7ZGB - chain A; structure by X-ray diffraction, 2.70 A resolution.

# Chain A
Protein: SEC14 cytosolic factor
Source organism: Saccharomyces cerevisiae S288C
UniProt: P24280 (SEC14_YEAST); residue numbers follow UniProt; this construct covers 4-299
Amino-acid sequence (296 residues; each row starts with the number of its first residue):
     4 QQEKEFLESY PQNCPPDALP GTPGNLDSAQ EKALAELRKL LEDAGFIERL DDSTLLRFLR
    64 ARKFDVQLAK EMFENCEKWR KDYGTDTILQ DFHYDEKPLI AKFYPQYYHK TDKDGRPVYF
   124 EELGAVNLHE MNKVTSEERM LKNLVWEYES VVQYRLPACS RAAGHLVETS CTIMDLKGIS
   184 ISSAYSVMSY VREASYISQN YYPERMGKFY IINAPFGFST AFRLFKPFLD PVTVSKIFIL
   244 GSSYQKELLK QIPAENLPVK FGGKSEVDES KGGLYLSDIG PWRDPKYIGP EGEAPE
Ligand contacts: IUJ (4-fluoranyl-N-[(4-pyrrolidin-1-ylphenyl)methyl]benzamide): Tyr-107, Glu-124, Leu-126, Tyr-151, Val-154, Val-155, Ser-173, Thr-175, Met-177, Tyr-193, Val-194, Ala-197, Ser-201, Tyr-205, Arg-208, Met-209, Phe-212
Swiss-Prot annotation at these positions:
  - cross-link (Glycyl lysine isopeptide (Lys-Gly)): Lys-42 (interchain with G-Cter in ubiquitin), Lys-84 (interchain with G-Cter in ubiquitin)
  - mutagenesis: Lys-66 (K66A: Inactivates phosphatidylinositol, but not phosphatidylcholine, transfer activity, but rescues the lethality and Golgi secretory defects associated with sec14 null mutations ...), Lys-239 (K239A: Inactivates phosphatidylinositol, but not phosphatidylcholine, transfer activity, but rescues the lethality and Golgi secretory defects associated with sec14 null mutations ...), Gly-266 (G266D: In SEC14(ts); temperature-sesnitive allele that is targeted to the proteasome at the restrictive temperature)
What the authors report for this chain:
  - binding site for IUJ: Tyr-151, Ser-173, Ser-201, Tyr-205, Arg-208, Met-209, Phe-212

# Overview
Chain A binds compound IUJ. Curated annotation (UniProt) lists 3 mutagenesis sites. From the paper: a binding
site for IUJ at Tyr-151, Ser-173 and Ser-201 among others.
Chain A is SEC14 cytosolic factor (Saccharomyces cerevisiae S288C); the structure, Structure of yeast Sec14p
with NPPM112, was determined by X-ray diffraction, deposited together with 7ZG9, 7ZGA, 7ZGC and 7ZGD.
